2WX2 - chain A; structure by X-ray diffraction, 2.27 A resolution.

[Chain A]
Name: Lanosterol 14-alpha-demethylase
Organism: Trypanosoma cruzi
Notes: EC 1.14.13.70
Reference sequence: Q7Z1V1 (Q7Z1V1_TRYCR); residue numbers follow UniProt; this construct covers 22-481
Chain sequence (473 residues; numbered 15 to 487; the number before each row is that of its first residue):
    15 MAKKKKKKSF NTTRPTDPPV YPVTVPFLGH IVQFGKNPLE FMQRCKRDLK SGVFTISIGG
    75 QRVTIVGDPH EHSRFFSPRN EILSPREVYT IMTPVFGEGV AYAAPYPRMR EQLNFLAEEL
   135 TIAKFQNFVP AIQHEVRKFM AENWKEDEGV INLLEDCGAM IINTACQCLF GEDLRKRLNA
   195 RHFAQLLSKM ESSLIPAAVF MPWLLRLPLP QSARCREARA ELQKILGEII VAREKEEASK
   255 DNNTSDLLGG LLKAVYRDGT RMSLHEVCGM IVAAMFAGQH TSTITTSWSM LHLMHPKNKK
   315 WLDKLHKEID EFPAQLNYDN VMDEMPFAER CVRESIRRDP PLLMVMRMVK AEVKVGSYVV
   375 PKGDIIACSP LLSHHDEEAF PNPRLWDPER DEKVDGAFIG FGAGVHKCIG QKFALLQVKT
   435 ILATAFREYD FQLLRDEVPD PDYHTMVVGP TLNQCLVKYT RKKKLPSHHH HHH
Unresolved in the structure: 15-25, 225-227, 251-258, 478-487
Ion coordination: heme Fe: Cys422 (together with elazor)
Residues lining bound ligands:
  - heme (HEM): Phe90, Tyr103, Tyr116, Leu127, Leu130, Leu134, Ala288, Ala291, Gly292, Thr295, Ser296, Thr299, Ile350, Pro355, Leu356, Val359, Arg361, Ile413, Gly414, Phe415, Gly416, Val419, His420, Lys421, Cys422, Ile423, Gly424, Ala428
  - elazor (TPF; 2-(2,4-difluorophenyl)-1,3-di(1H-1,2,4-triazol-1-yl)propan-2-ol): Tyr103, Met106, Phe110, Tyr116, Leu127, Ala287, Phe290, Ala291, Thr295, Leu356, Met358, Cys422, Met460
UniProt features mapped onto this chain:
  - binding site (heme): Cys422
What the authors report for this chain:
  - binding site for elazor: Tyr103, Met106, Phe110, Tyr116, Ala287, Phe290, Ala291, Thr295
  - contacts within the chain: Tyr103-Met360 (hydrogen bond)
  - conformationally variable residues (side-chain flip): Tyr103

[Overview]
Chain A binds heme and elazor. From UniProt: heme-binding residue Cys422. From the paper: a binding site for
elazor at Tyr103, Met106 and Phe110 among others; conformational variability at Tyr103.
Chain A is Lanosterol 14-alpha-demethylase (Trypanosoma cruzi); the structure, X-ray structure of CYP51 from
the human pathogen trypanosoma cruzi in complex with fluconazole, was determined by X-ray diffraction (same
publication as 2X2N and 2WV2).
